PDB entry 1EEX | X-ray diffraction, 1.70 A resolution | chains A and L of the 6 polymer chains in the assembly

[Chain A (and L)]
Protein: Propanediol dehydratase
Organism: Klebsiella oxytoca
Notes: EC 4.2.1.28; fragment: alpha chain; chain L of this document is another copy of the same molecule, construct and numbering; everything in this record applies to it too
Reference sequence: Q59470 (Q59470_KLEOX); residue numbers follow UniProt; this construct covers 1-554
Sequence (554 residues; row label = number of the first residue in the row):
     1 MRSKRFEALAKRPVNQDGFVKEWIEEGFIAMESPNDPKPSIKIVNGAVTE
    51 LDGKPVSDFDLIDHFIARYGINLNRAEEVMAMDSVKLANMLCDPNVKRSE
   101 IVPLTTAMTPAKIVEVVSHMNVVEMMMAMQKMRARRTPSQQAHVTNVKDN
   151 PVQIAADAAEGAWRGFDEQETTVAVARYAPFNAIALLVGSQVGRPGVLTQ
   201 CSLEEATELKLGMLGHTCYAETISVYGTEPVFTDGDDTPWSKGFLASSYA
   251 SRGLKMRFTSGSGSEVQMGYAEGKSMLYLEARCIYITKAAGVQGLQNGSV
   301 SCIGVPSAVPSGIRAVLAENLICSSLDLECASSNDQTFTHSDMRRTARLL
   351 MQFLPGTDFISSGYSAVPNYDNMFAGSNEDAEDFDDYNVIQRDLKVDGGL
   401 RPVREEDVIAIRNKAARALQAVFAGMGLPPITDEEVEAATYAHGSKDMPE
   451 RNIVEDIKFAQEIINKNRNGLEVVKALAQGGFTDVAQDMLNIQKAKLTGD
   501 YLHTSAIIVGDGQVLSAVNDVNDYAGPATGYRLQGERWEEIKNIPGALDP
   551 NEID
Disordered / not traced: 552-554
Bound ions: K+ site 1: Q141, E170, E221, Q296, S362 (together with s-1,2-propanediol); K+ site 2: G261, S264, E265, E280, C283
Ligand contacts:
  - co-(adenin-9-yl-pentyl)-cobalamin (COY): T172, V173, S202, L203, E204, E205, T222, S224, V225, Y226, D234, G235, T259, S260, G261, S264, Q267, M268, S299, V300, S301, C302, Q336, M373, F374, A375
  - s-1,2-propanediol (PGO): Q141, H143, E170, E221, T222, Q296, V300, S301, D335, Q336, S362, G363, F374

[Chain A / chain L interface]
Residue-residue contacts - 200 pairs, chain A then chain L:
  M1(A) with E437(L); Y441(L)
  R2(A) with E405(L), salt bridge; Y441(L)
  S3(A) with E405(L), hydrogen bond (backbone-side chain); Y441(L)
  K4(A) with Y441(L), hydrogen bond (backbone-backbone); H443(L); D447(L)
  R5(A) with D157(L), salt bridge; E160(L), salt bridge; A366(L), hydrogen bond (side chain-backbone); V367(L); P368(L); A381(L); R412(L); A442(L); H443(L), hydrogen bond
  F6(A) with R164(L); E405(L); V408(L), hydrophobic
  A8(A) with H443(L)
  L9(A) with R164(L); A381(L); E382(L); D385(L)
  R12(A) with E382(L), hydrogen bond (side chain-backbone); D383(L), salt bridge; D386(L), salt bridge
  V14(A) with D386(L); V389(L), hydrophobic
  N15(A) with D385(L), hydrogen bond
  F19(A) with V389(L), hydrophobic; R392(L); I544(L), hydrophobic; G546(L); A547(L); L548(L), hydrogen bond (backbone-backbone)
  V20(A) with R392(L), hydrogen bond (backbone-side chain); L548(L); P550(L), hydrophobic
  K21(A) with A547(L); L548(L), hydrogen bond (backbone-backbone); P550(L)
  E22(A) with K542(L), salt bridge
  W23(A) with P550(L), hydrophobic
  V85(A) with P527(L); A528(L), hydrophobic
  A88(A) with P527(L)
  N89(A) with N95(L), hydrogen bond; A525(L), hydrogen bond (side chain-backbone); P527(L)
  C92(A) with M127(L), hydrophobic; P527(L)
  D93(A) with D93(L); N95(L), hydrogen bond
  P94(A) with P94(L)
  N95(A) with N89(L), hydrogen bond; D93(L), hydrogen bond
  H119(A) with P527(L); A528(L), hydrogen bond (backbone-backbone); R532(L)
  N121(A) with Q130(L), hydrogen bond; R532(L)
  V122(A) with L394(L)
  V123(A) with M126(L); M127(L); Q130(L); L354(L); P355(L)
  E124(A) with Q130(L); Y524(L), hydrogen bond; G526(L); P527(L); R532(L), salt bridge
  M126(A) with V123(L); M126(L), hydrophobic; L354(L), hydrophobic
  M127(A) with C92(L), hydrophobic; V123(L); M127(L), hydrophobic
  Q130(A) with N121(L), hydrogen bond; V123(L); E124(L)
  D157(A) with R5(L), salt bridge
  E160(A) with R5(L), salt bridge
  R164(A) with F6(L); L9(L)
  S307(A) with D393(L)
  A308(A) with R392(L), hydrogen bond (backbone-side chain)
  V309(A) with R392(L)
  P310(A) with R392(L); W538(L), hydrophobic; K542(L)
  S311(A) with R392(L), hydrogen bond (backbone-backbone); D393(L); K395(L); W538(L)
  G312(A) with D393(L)
  I313(A) with D393(L), hydrogen bond (backbone-backbone); L394(L), hydrophobic
  R314(A) with D393(L), hydrogen bond (backbone-backbone); L394(L); K395(L)
  S341(A) with D386(L), hydrogen bond
  D342(A) with D342(L)
  M343(A) with R345(L); T346(L); D383(L); D386(L); I390(L)
  R344(A) with V389(L); D393(L), salt bridge
  R345(A) with M343(L)
  T346(A) with M343(L)
  A347(A) with L350(L), hydrophobic
  L350(A) with A347(L), hydrophobic; L350(L), hydrophobic
  M351(A) with L354(L), hydrophobic
  L354(A) with V123(L); M126(L), hydrophobic; M351(L), hydrophobic
  P355(A) with V123(L)
  A366(A) with R5(L), hydrogen bond (backbone-side chain)
  P368(A) with R5(L)
  A381(A) with R5(L); L9(L)
  E382(A) with L9(L); R12(L), hydrogen bond (backbone-side chain)
  D383(A) with R12(L), salt bridge; M343(L)
  D385(A) with L9(L); N15(L), hydrogen bond
  D386(A) with R12(L), salt bridge; V14(L); S341(L), hydrogen bond; M343(L)
  V389(A) with F19(L), hydrophobic; R344(L)
  R392(A) with F19(L); V20(L), hydrogen bond (side chain-backbone); A308(L), hydrogen bond (side chain-backbone); V309(L); P310(L); S311(L), hydrogen bond (backbone-backbone)
  D393(A) with S307(L); S311(L); G312(L); I313(L), hydrogen bond (backbone-backbone); R314(L), hydrogen bond (backbone-backbone); R344(L), salt bridge
  L394(A) with V122(L); I313(L), hydrophobic; R314(L)
  K395(A) with E32(L), salt bridge; R314(L)
  V403(A) with F6(L)
  E405(A) with R2(L), salt bridge; S3(L), hydrogen bond (side chain-backbone); F6(L)
  V408(A) with F6(L), hydrophobic
  I409(A) with M1(L)
  Y441(A) with M1(L); R2(L); S3(L); K4(L), hydrogen bond (backbone-backbone)
  A442(A) with R5(L)
  H443(A) with K4(L); R5(L), hydrogen bond; A8(L)
  D447(A) with K4(L)
  Y524(A) with E124(L), hydrogen bond
  A525(A) with N89(L), hydrogen bond (backbone-side chain)
  G526(A) with N89(L); E124(L)
  P527(A) with V85(L); A88(L), hydrophobic; N89(L); C92(L); H119(L); E124(L)
  A528(A) with V85(L), hydrophobic; H119(L), hydrogen bond (backbone-backbone)
  R532(A) with H119(L); N121(L); E124(L), salt bridge
  W538(A) with P310(L), hydrophobic; S311(L)
  K542(A) with E22(L), salt bridge; P310(L)
  I544(A) with F19(L), hydrophobic
  G546(A) with F19(L)
  A547(A) with F19(L); K21(L), hydrogen bond (backbone-side chain)
  L548(A) with F19(L), hydrogen bond (backbone-backbone); V20(L); K21(L), hydrogen bond (backbone-backbone)
  D549(A) with K21(L)
  P550(A) with K21(L); W23(L), hydrophobic
Other interface residues (no listed pair), chain A (98 interface residues in all): E32, K86, M120, V367, F384, I390, V396, R404, R412, P545, N551
Other interface residues (no listed pair), chain L (100 interface residues in all): K86, M120, F384, V396, V403, R404, I409, N543, P545, D549, N551

[Overview]
The interface between chain A and chain L involves 98 residues on one side and 100 on the other, with 41
hydrogen bonds and 17 salt bridges. Polar contacts include R2(A)-E405(L), R5(A)-D157(L) and R5(A)-E160(L).
Bound to chain A: co-(adenin-9-yl-pentyl)-cobalamin and s-1,2-propanediol.
Both chains are Propanediol dehydratase (Klebsiella oxytoca). Entry 1EEX (Crystal structure of the diol
dehydratase-adeninylpentylcobalamin complex from klebsiella oxytoca) was determined by X-ray diffraction
together with 1EGV and 1EGM from the same study.
